Entry 8CII (electron microscopy, 2.70 A resolution); this record covers chains H and L of the 6 polymer chains in the assembly.

[Chain H]
Name: SARS1-34 fab Heavy Chain
Source organism: Homo sapiens
Notes: antibody fragment or engineered binder
Amino-acid sequence (227 residues; numbered 1 to 227; the number before each row is that of its first residue):
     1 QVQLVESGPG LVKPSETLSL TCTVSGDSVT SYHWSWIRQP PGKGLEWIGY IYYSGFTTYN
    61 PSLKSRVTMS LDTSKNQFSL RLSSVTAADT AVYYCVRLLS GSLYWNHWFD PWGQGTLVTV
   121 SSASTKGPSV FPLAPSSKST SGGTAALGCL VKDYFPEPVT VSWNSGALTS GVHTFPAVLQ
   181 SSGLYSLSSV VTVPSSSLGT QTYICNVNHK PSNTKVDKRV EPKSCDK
Not modelled in the structure: 138-143, 224-227
Cystine bridges: Cys-22/Cys-95, Cys-149/Cys-205

[Chain L]
Name: SARS1-34 fab Light Chain
Source organism: Homo sapiens
Notes: antibody fragment or engineered binder
Amino-acid sequence (214 residues; each row starts with the number of its first residue):
     1 AIQLTQSPST LSASVGDRVT ITCRASQSID NWLAWYQQKP GKAPKLLIYD GSSLQSGVPS
    61 RFSGSGSGTE FTLTISSLQP DDFATYYCQQ YNSLFLTFGG GTKVEIKRTV AAPSVFIFPP
   121 SDEQLKSGTA SVVCLLNNFY PREAKVQWKV DNALQSGNSQ ESVTEQDSKD STYSLSSTLT
   181 LSKADYEKHK VYACEVTHQG LSSPVTKSFN RGEC
Not modelled in the structure: 212-214
Cystine bridges: Cys-23/Cys-88, Cys-134/Cys-194

[Interface between chain H and chain L]
Pairs across the interface (65):
  Gln-39(H) with Gln-38(L), hydrogen bond; Tyr-87(L), hydrogen bond
  Leu-45(H) with Pro-44(L), hydrophobic; Tyr-87(L), hydrophobic; Phe-98(L), hydrophobic
  Trp-47(H) with Leu-94(L); Phe-95(L), hydrophobic; Leu-96(L)
  Tyr-50(H) with Leu-94(L)
  Thr-58(H) with Leu-94(L)
  Asn-60(H) with Phe-95(L)
  Pro-61(H) with Phe-95(L)
  Tyr-94(H) with Gln-38(L); Lys-42(L)
  Ser-102(H) with Trp-32(L)
  Trp-105(H) with Tyr-91(L); Asn-92(L); Ser-93(L)
  Asn-106(H) with Trp-32(L); Tyr-91(L)
  His-107(H) with Gln-89(L), hydrogen bond (backbone-side chain); Tyr-91(L)
  Trp-108(H) with Tyr-36(L); Leu-46(L); Tyr-49(L), hydrophobic; Asp-50(L); Gln-89(L); Tyr-91(L)
  Phe-109(H) with Tyr-36(L), hydrogen bond (backbone-side chain); Gln-89(L); Leu-96(L), hydrophobic; Phe-98(L), hydrophobic
  Asp-110(H) with Leu-46(L); Gln-55(L), hydrogen bond
  Trp-112(H) with Tyr-36(L); Pro-44(L)
  Gly-113(H) with Ala-43(L)
  Phe-131(H) with Ser-121(L); Gln-124(L)
  Leu-133(H) with Phe-118(L); Val-133(L), hydrophobic
  Ala-134(H) with Phe-118(L)
  Thr-144(H) with Phe-116(L)
  Ala-146(H) with Phe-116(L), hydrophobic; Phe-118(L); Leu-135(L), hydrophobic
  Leu-150(H) with Ser-131(L)
  His-173(H) with Asn-137(L); Asn-138(L); Asp-167(L); Ser-174(L), hydrogen bond
  Phe-175(H) with Leu-135(L), hydrophobic; Ser-162(L); Thr-164(L); Ser-174(L); Leu-175(L); Ser-176(L)
  Pro-176(H) with Ser-162(L), hydrogen bond (backbone-side chain)
  Leu-179(H) with Gln-160(L)
  Val-190(H) with Leu-135(L), hydrophobic
  Thr-192(H) with Asn-137(L)
  Lys-218(H) with Glu-123(L), salt bridge
  Lys-223(H) with Pro-119(L); Pro-120(L), hydrogen bond (side chain-backbone); Ser-121(L)
Also at the interface, not in a pair above, chain H (44 interface residues in all): Ile-37, Lys-43, Gly-44, Leu-103, Gln-114, Val-130, Pro-132, Ser-136, Leu-147, Lys-152, Val-178, Gln-180, Ser-188
Also at the interface, not in a pair above, chain L (45 interface residues in all): Ala-34, Gly-100, Ile-117, Ser-127, Glu-161, Val-163, Thr-178

[Summary]
The interface between chain H and chain L involves 44 residues on one side and 45 on the other; the contacts
include 8 hydrogen bonds and 1 salt bridge. Among the polar pairs are Lys-218(H)/Glu-123(L),
Gln-39(H)/Gln-38(L) and Gln-39(H)/Tyr-87(L).
Here chain H is SARS1-34 fab Heavy Chain and chain L is SARS1-34 fab Light Chain, both from Homo sapiens.
Entry 8CII (Delta-RBD complex with BA.2-07 fab, SARS1-34 fab and C1 nanobody) was determined by electron
microscopy.
